Entry 8WLE (electron microscopy, 3.00 A resolution); this record covers chains A and x of the 52 polymer chains in the assembly.

[Chain A]
Protein: Flagellar L-ring protein
Source organism: Salmonella enterica subsp. enterica serovar Typhimurium str. LT2
UniProtKB: P0A1N8 (FLGH_SALTY); numbering as in UniProt (aligned over 1-232)
Amino-acid sequence (232 residues; row label = number of the first residue in the row):
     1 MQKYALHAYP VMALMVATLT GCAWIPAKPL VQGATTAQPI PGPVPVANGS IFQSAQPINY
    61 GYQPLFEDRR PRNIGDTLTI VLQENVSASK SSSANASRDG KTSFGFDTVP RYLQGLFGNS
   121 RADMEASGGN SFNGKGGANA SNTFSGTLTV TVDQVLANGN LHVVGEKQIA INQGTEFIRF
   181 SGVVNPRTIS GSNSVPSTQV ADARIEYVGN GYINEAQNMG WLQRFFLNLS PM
Unresolved in the structure: 1-21
Curated features (UniProtKB/Swiss-Prot):
  - lipidation: Cys22 (N-palmitoyl cysteine)

[Chain x]
Protein: Flagellar P-ring protein
Source organism: Salmonella enterica subsp. enterica serovar Typhimurium str. LT2
UniProtKB: P15930 (FLGI_SALTY); numbering as in UniProt (aligned over 1-365)
Amino-acid sequence (365 residues; each row starts with the number of its first residue):
     1 MFKALAGIVL ALVATLAHAE RIRDLTSVQG VRENSLIGYG LVVGLDGTGD QTTQTPFTTQ
    61 TLNNMLSQLG ITVPTGTNMQ LKNVAAVMVT ASYPPFARQG QTIDVVVSSM GNAKSLRGGT
   121 LLMTPLKGVD SQVYALAQGN ILVGGAGASA GGSSVQVNQL NGGRITNGAI IERELPTQFG
   181 AGNTINLQLN DEDFTMAQQI TDAINRARGY GSATALDART VQVRVPSGNS SQVRFLADIQ
   241 NMEVNVTPQD AKVVINSRTG SVVMNREVTL DSCAVAQGNL SVTVNRQLNV NQPNTPFGGG
   301 QTVVTPQTQI DLRQSGGSLQ SVRSSANLNS VVRALNALGA TPMDLMSILQ SMQSAGCLRA
   361 KLEII
Unresolved in the structure: 1-19, 146-156, 284-315
Disulfide bonds: Cys273-Cys357

[How chain A and chain x interact]
Contacting residue pairs (15; chain A residue first):
  Ala47(A) - Pro176(x)
  Ala47(A) - Thr177(x)
  Ala47(A) - Gln178(x)
  Gly49(A) - Gly30(x)
  Gly49(A) - Arg32(x)  hydrogen bond (backbone-side chain)
  Gly49(A) - Asn34(x)  hydrogen bond (backbone-side chain)
  Ser50(A) - Arg32(x)
  Ser50(A) - Asn34(x)
  Ile51(A) - Asn34(x)  hydrogen bond (backbone-side chain)
  Ile51(A) - Leu36(x)  hydrophobic
  Ile51(A) - Val129(x)
  Ile51(A) - Asp130(x)
  Ile51(A) - Tyr134(x)  hydrophobic
  Ile51(A) - Leu175(x)  hydrophobic
  Phe52(A) - Val129(x)  hydrophobic
Interface residues without a listed pair, chain x (12 interface residues in all): Gly128

[Summary]
The interface between chain A and chain x involves 5 residues on one side and 12 on the other, with 3 hydrogen
bonds. Polar contacts include Gly49(A)-Arg32(x), Gly49(A)-Asn34(x) and Ile51(A)-Asn34(x).
Here chain A is Flagellar L-ring protein and chain x is Flagellar P-ring protein, both from Salmonella
enterica subsp. enterica serovar Typhimurium str. LT2. Entry 8WLE (Cryo-EM structure of the LP ring within the
flagellar motor-hook complex in the CCW state) was determined by electron microscopy together with 8WHT, 8WIW,
8WK3, 8WK4, 8WKI, 8WKK and 11 further entries from the same study.
